3I2A - chains A and B; structure by X-ray diffraction, 2.30 A resolution.

[Chain A]
Molecule: Chymotrypsin inhibitor 3
From: Psophocarpus tetragonolobus
Reference sequence: P10822 (ICW3_PSOTE); residues 4-186 here correspond to UniProt positions 25-207 (UniProt number = residue number + 21)
Sequence (187 residues; numbered 0 to 186; the number before each row is that of its first residue; numbering starts at 0):
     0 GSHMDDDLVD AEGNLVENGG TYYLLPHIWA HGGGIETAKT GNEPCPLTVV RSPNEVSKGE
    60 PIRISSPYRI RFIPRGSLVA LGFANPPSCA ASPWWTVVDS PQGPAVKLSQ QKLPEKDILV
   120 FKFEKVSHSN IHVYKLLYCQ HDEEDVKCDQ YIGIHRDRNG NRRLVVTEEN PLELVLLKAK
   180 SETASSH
Not modelled in the structure: 180-186
Cystine bridges: Cys44-Cys88, Cys138-Cys147
Differences from the reference sequence: expression tag (0-3); engineered mutation Pro66 (Gln87 in P10822), Tyr67 (Phe88 in P10822), Arg68 (Leu89 in P10822), Ile69 (Ser90 in P10822), Arg70 (Leu91 in P10822)

[Chain B]
Molecule: Chymotrypsin inhibitor 3
From: Psophocarpus tetragonolobus
Reference sequence: P10822 (ICW3_PSOTE); residues 204-386 here correspond to UniProt positions 25-207 (UniProt number = residue number - 179)
Sequence (187 residues; numbered 200 to 386; the number before each row is that of its first residue):
   200 GSHMDDDLVD AEGNLVENGG TYYLLPHIWA HGGGIETAKT GNEPCPLTVV RSPNEVSKGE
   260 PIRISSPYRI RFIPRGSLVA LGFANPPSCA ASPWWTVVDS PQGPAVKLSQ QKLPEKDILV
   320 FKFEKVSHSN IHVYKLLYCQ HDEEDVKCDQ YIGIHRDRNG NRRLVVTEEN PLELVLLKAK
   380 SETASSH
Not modelled in the structure: 380-386
Cystine bridges: Cys244-Cys288, Cys338-Cys347
Differences from the reference sequence: expression tag (200-203); engineered mutation Pro266 (Gln87 in P10822), Tyr267 (Phe88 in P10822), Arg268 (Leu89 in P10822), Ile269 (Ser90 in P10822), Arg270 (Leu91 in P10822)

[Interface between chain A and chain B]
Residue-residue contacts (20):
  His26(A) - Glu254(B)
  His26(A) - Val255(B)
  Ile27(A) - Trp228(B)  hydrophobic
  Ile27(A) - Glu254(B)
  Ile27(A) - Val255(B)
  Trp28(A) - Leu224(B)  hydrophobic
  Trp28(A) - Pro225(B)  hydrogen bond (side chain-backbone)
  Trp28(A) - Trp228(B)
  Trp28(A) - Gly231(B)
  Trp28(A) - Glu254(B)  hydrogen bond (backbone-backbone)
  Ala29(A) - Trp228(B)  hydrophobic
  His30(A) - Lys257(B)  hydrogen bond
  His127(A) - Glu254(B)  salt bridge
  Glu168(A) - Ile227(B)
  Asn169(A) - His226(B)  hydrogen bond (side chain-backbone)
  Asn169(A) - Ile227(B)
  Asn169(A) - Trp228(B)  hydrogen bond (side chain-backbone)
  Pro170(A) - Trp228(B)
  Glu172(A) - Ala229(B)
  Glu172(A) - Glu254(B)
Other interface residues (no listed pair), chain A (13 interface residues in all): Val125, Lys134, His154
Other interface residues (no listed pair), chain B (12 interface residues in all): Ser328, Leu376

[Summary]
13 residues of chain A face 12 of chain B across their interface; the contacts include 5 hydrogen bonds and 1
salt bridge. Polar pairs include His127(A)-Glu254(B), Trp28(A)-Pro225(B) and His30(A)-Lys257(B).
Chain A and chain B are both Chymotrypsin inhibitor 3 (Psophocarpus tetragonolobus); the structure, Crystal
structure of a chimeric trypsin inhibitor protein STI(L)-WCI(S), was determined by X-ray diffraction,
deposited together with 3I2X.
